5C6H - chains Q and V of the 24 polymer chains in the assembly; structure by X-ray diffraction, 2.05 A resolution.

== Chain Q ==
Molecule: Induced myeloid leukemia cell differentiation protein Mcl-1
Source organism: Homo sapiens
UniProtKB: Q07820 (MCL1_HUMAN); residue numbers follow UniProt; this construct covers 171-327
Amino-acid sequence (157 residues; row label = number of the first residue in the row):
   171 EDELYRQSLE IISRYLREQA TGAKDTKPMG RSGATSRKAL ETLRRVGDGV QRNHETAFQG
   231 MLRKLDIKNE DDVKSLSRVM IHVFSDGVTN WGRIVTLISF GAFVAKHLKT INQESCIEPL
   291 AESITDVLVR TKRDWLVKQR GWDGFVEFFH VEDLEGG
Not modelled in the structure: 325-327
UniProt features mapped onto this chain:
  - motif: Ala209 to Asn223 (BH3), His252 to Ala272 (BH1), Asp304 to Phe319 (BH2)
  - cross-link (Glycyl lysine isopeptide (Lys-Gly)): Lys194 (interchain with G-Cter in ubiquitin), Lys197 (interchain with G-Cter in ubiquitin)
  - mutagenesis: Lys194 (K194R: Reduced ubiquitination), Lys197 (K197R: Reduced ubiquitination), Lys208 (K208R: No effect on ubiquitination), Lys234 (K234R: No effect on ubiquitination)

== Chain V ==
Molecule: Mule BH3 peptide from E3 ubiquitin-protein ligase HUWE1
UniProtKB: Q7Z6Z7 (HUWE1_HUMAN); residues 1-26 here correspond to UniProt positions 1969-1994 (UniProt number = residue number + 1968)
Amino-acid sequence (26 residues; numbered 1 to 26; the number before each row is that of its first residue):
     1 PGVMTQEVGQ LLQDMGDDVY QQYRSL
Not modelled in the structure: 1, 25-26

== How chain Q and chain V interact ==
Residue-residue contacts - 10 pairs, chain Q then chain V:
  Glu225(Q) - Gln6(V)  hydrogen bond
  Gln229(Q) - Gln6(V)
  Gln229(Q) - Gln10(V)
  Arg233(Q) - Gln10(V)
  Arg233(Q) - Gln13(V)  hydrogen bond
  Arg233(Q) - Asp14(V)  salt bridge
  His277(Q) - Glu7(V)
  Thr280(Q) - Glu7(V)  hydrogen bond
  Thr280(Q) - Leu11(V)
  Ile281(Q) - Leu11(V)  hydrophobic
Also at the interface, not in a pair above, chain Q (7 interface residues in all): Lys276

== In short ==
The interface between chain Q and chain V involves 7 residues on one side and 6 on the other; the contacts
include 3 hydrogen bonds and 1 salt bridge. Polar pairs include Arg233(Q)-Asp14(V), Glu225(Q)-Gln6(V) and
Arg233(Q)-Gln13(V).
Here chain Q is Induced myeloid leukemia cell differentiation protein Mcl-1 (Homo sapiens) and chain V is Mule
BH3 peptide from E3 ubiquitin-protein ligase HUWE1. Entry 5C6H (Mcl-1 complexed with Mule) was determined by
X-ray diffraction.
